PDB entry 8C0Z | electron microscopy, 3.22 A resolution | chains B and E of the 5 polymer chains in the assembly

[Chain B]
Molecule: Aldehyde:ferredoxin oxidoreductase, tungsten-containing
Source organism: Aromatoleum aromaticum
Notes: EC 1.2.7.-
UniProt: Q5P143 (Q5P143_AROAE); numbering as in UniProt (aligned over 1-616)
Amino-acid sequence (616 residues; each row starts with the number of its first residue):
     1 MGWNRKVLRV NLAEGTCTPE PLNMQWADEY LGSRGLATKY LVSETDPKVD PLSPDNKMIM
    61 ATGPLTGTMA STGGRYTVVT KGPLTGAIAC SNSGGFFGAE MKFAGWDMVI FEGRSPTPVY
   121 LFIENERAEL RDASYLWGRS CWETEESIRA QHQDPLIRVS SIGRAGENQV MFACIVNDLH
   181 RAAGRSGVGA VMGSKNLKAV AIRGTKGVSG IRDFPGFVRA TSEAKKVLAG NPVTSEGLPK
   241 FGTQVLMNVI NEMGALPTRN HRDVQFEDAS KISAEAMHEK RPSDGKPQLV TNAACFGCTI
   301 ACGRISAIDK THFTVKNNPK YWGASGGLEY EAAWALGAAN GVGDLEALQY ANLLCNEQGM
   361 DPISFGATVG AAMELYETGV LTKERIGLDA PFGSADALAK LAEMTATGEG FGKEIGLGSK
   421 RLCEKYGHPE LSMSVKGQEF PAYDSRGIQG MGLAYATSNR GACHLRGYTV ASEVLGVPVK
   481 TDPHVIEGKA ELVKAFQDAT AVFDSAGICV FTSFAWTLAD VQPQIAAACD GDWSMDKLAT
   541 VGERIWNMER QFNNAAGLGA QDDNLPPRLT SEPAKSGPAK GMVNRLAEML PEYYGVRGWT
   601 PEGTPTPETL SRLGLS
Metal / ion sites: Mg2+: Asn92, Ala182 (together with tungsten cofactor); 4Fe-4S cluster Fe: Cys295, Cys298, Cys302, Cys509
Small-molecule neighbours:
  - benzoic acid (BEZ): Thr243, Leu246, Tyr330, Glu331, Tyr443, His464, Tyr468, Phe511, Phe514
  - 4Fe-4S cluster (SF4): Thr72, Arg75, Ala294, Cys295, Cys298, Ile300, Ala301, Cys302, Gly303, Cys509, Phe511
  - tungsten cofactor (T7R): Arg75, Ser91, Asn92, Ser93, Gly94, Arg181, Ala182, Ala183, Gly184, Arg185, Thr243, Glu329, Tyr330, Glu331, Asn352, Cys355, Asn356, Met360, Asp361, Pro362, Arg460, His464, Leu465, Asp504, Ile508, Cys509, Val510, Phe511
Reported in the primary citation:
  - binding site for tungsten cofactor: Arg75, Gly94, Arg181, Asp361, Asp504, Ile508, Cys509, Val510
  - catalytic residues: Glu331, Tyr443, His464 (proposed by the authors, not directly observed)
  - binding site for benzoic acid: Tyr468, Phe511, Phe514
  - binding site for tungsten cofactor: His464 (proposed by the authors, not directly observed)

[Chain E]
Molecule: Similar to ferredoxin:NADH oxidoreductases or NADH oxidases, potential subunit of aldehyde oxidoreductase
Source organism: Aromatoleum aromaticum
UniProt: Q5P142 (Q5P142_AROAE); residues 1-424 here = UniProt positions 1-424
Amino-acid sequence (424 residues; row label = number of the first residue in the row):
     1 MKHVILGNGP AGVIAAETLR RAAPTDDILL FGSEDAPPYS RMAIPYLLEG NIDESGTWLR
    61 KSPGHFDRLR IHEMRGRAVS LDSERRRILF DDGHFESWDR LLIATGSHPV RPPIPGIDLP
   121 EVQTCWTLED ARAIARFATP GARVLQLGAG FIGCIIMEAL AARGVELTVV EMGDRMVPRM
   181 MTPTAGGMIR KWVEDQGVRV VTNAGVSRID CRASNDAPLD VTLSTGEVVV ADLVIVAAGV
   241 APNIAFLEAT PVHVAKGVLV DDRLQTSVPG IFAAGDVAEA PDLFTGAHLV AAIQPNAADQ
   301 ARVAALNMAG HEARLKGVLA INVLDTLGLI SSSFGQWWGE ERERGGAGVE HVDEAAYRYL
   361 SLQFKDDVLI GATSIGLTEH VGALRGLIHG RVRLGEWKER LLHSPLQFVD AYIARSQQPM
   421 ALVR
Small-molecule neighbours: FAD (flavin-adenine dinucleotide): Leu6, Gly7, Asn8, Gly9, Pro10, Ala11, Phe31, Gly32, Ser33, Glu34, Arg41, Met42, Pro45, Gly76, Arg77, Ala78, Ala104, Thr105, Gly106, Cys125, Trp126, Phe151, Ile152, Ile155, Asn243, Phe246, Gly275, Asp276, Ile293, Gln294, Ala297, Val323
Reported in the primary citation:
  - binding site for flavin-adenine dinucleotide: Arg41, Met42

[Chain B / chain E interface]
Contacting residue pairs (8):
  Gln153(B) with Asp353(E); Arg358(E); Tyr359(E); Leu406(E)
  Asp154(B) with Leu406(E)
  Lys286(B) with Arg424(E)
  Pro287(B) with Arg424(E), hydrogen bond (backbone-side chain)
  Val290(B) with Arg424(E)
Other interface residues (no listed pair), chain B (8 interface residues in all): Ala150, Gln288, Leu289
Other interface residues (no listed pair), chain E (8 interface residues in all): His351, Val352, Leu360
Interface features reported in the paper:
  - pairs named by the authors: Pro287(B)-Arg424(E) (hydrogen bond), Val290(B)-Arg424(E) (hydrophobic contact)

[Overview]
Chain B and chain E each contribute 8 residues to their interface; the contacts include 1 hydrogen bond. Its
one hydrogen-bonded contact is Pro287(B)-Arg424(E). The authors report a hydrogen bond between Pro287(B) and
Arg424(E); a hydrophobic contact between Val290(B) and Arg424(E). The paper reports catalytic residues
Glu331(B), Tyr443(B) and His464(B); a binding site for tungsten cofactor at Arg75(B), Gly94(B) and Arg181(B)
among others.
Here chain B is Aldehyde:ferredoxin oxidoreductase, tungsten-containing and chain E is Similar to
ferredoxin:NADH oxidoreductases or NADH oxidases, potential subunit of aldehyde oxidoreductase, both from
Aromatoleum aromaticum. Entry 8C0Z (CryoEM structure of a tungsten-containing aldehyde oxidoreductase from
Aromatoleum aromaticum) was determined by electron microscopy.
